Entry 5ING (X-ray diffraction, 2.45 A resolution); this record covers chains C and E of the 6 polymer chains in the assembly.

Chain C (and E):
Name: Putative carboxyl transferase
Organism: Streptomyces ambofaciens ATCC 23877
Notes: chain E of this document is another copy of the same molecule, construct and numbering; everything in this record applies to it too
UniProt: A0ACI9 (A0ACI9_STRAM); numbering as in UniProt (aligned over 2-532)
Sequence (570 residues; numbered -37 to 532; the number before each row is that of its first residue; numbers below 1 keep their minus sign (Mse-37 is residue -37)):
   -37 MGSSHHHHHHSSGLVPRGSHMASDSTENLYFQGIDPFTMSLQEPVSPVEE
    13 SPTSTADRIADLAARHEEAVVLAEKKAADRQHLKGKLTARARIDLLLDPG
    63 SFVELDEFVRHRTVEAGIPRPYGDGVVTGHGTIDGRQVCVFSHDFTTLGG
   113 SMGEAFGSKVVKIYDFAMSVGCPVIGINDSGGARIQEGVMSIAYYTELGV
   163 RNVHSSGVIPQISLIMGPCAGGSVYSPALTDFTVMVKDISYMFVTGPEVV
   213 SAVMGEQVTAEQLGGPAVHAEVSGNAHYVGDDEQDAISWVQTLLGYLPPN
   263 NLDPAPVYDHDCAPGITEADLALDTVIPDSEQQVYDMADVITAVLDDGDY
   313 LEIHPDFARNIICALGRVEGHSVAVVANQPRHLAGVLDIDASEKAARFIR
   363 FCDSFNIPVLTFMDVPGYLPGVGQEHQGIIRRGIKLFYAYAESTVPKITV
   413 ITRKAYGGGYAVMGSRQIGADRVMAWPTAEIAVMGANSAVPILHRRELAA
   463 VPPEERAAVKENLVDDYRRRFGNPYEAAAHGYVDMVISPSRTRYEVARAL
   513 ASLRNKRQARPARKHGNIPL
Unresolved in the structure: -37 to 13, 453-468 (chain E: -37 to 13, 77-78, 215-216, 452-473)
Differences from the reference sequence: initiating methionine (-37); expression tag (-36 to 1)
Modified / non-standard residues: Mse-37, Mse-17, Mse1 (selenomethionine); Mse114, Mse130, Mse152, Mse178, Mse197, Mse204, Mse216, Mse299, Mse375, Mse425, Mse436, Mse446, Mse497 (selenomethionine; parent Met)
From the paper describing this entry:
  - specificity-determining residues: Gly161 (proposed by the authors, not directly observed)

Interface between chain C and chain E:
Pairs across the interface (200; chain C residue first):
  Ala145(C) - Val445(E)  hydrophobic
  Ile147(C) - Val445(E)  hydrophobic
  Ile147(C) - Ala451(E)  hydrophobic
  Gly150(C) - Val445(E)
  Gly150(C) - Glu488(E)
  Val151(C) - Ile443(E)
  Val151(C) - Ala444(E)  hydrophobic
  Val151(C) - Glu488(E)  hydrogen bond (backbone-side chain)
  Val151(C) - Tyr494(E)  hydrophobic
  Mse152(C) - His492(E)
  Mse152(C) - Tyr494(E)
  Ser153(C) - Val445(E)
  Ile154(C) - Gly419(E)
  Ile154(C) - Tyr422(E)  hydrophobic
  Ile154(C) - Ala423(E)  hydrophobic
  Ala155(C) - Gln429(E)
  Ala155(C) - Tyr494(E)
  Thr158(C) - Phe399(E)
  Thr158(C) - Ala423(E)
  Thr158(C) - Gln429(E)
  Thr158(C) - Ile430(E)
  Glu159(C) - Gln429(E)
  Gly161(C) - Phe399(E)
  Val162(C) - Phe399(E)
  Val162(C) - Ala403(E)  hydrophobic
  Val162(C) - Gln429(E)
  Val162(C) - Ile430(E)  hydrophobic
  Val165(C) - Tyr400(E)  hydrophobic
  Val165(C) - Glu404(E)
  Val165(C) - Arg525(E)  hydrogen bond (backbone-side chain)
  His166(C) - Ala403(E)
  His166(C) - Pro523(E)
  His166(C) - Arg525(E)
  Ser168(C) - Tyr400(E)
  Ser168(C) - Arg525(E)  hydrogen bond (backbone-side chain)
  Ser168(C) - His527(E)
  Ser168(C) - Gly528(E)
  Ser168(C) - Asn529(E)  hydrogen bond (side chain-backbone)
  Gly169(C) - Arg525(E)
  Gly169(C) - His527(E)
  Val170(C) - Arg525(E)
  Val186(C) - Ile392(E)  hydrophobic
  Tyr187(C) - Tyr380(E)  hydrogen bond
  Tyr187(C) - Ile396(E)  hydrophobic
  Tyr187(C) - Gly420(E)
  Tyr187(C) - Val424(E)  hydrophobic
  Ala190(C) - Ile392(E)  hydrophobic
  Ala190(C) - Ile396(E)  hydrophobic
  Ala190(C) - Pro531(E)
  Leu191(C) - Ile396(E)  hydrophobic
  Leu191(C) - Phe399(E)  hydrophobic
  Leu191(C) - Tyr400(E)  hydrophobic
  Asp193(C) - Asn529(E)  hydrogen bond
  Mse204(C) - Ile392(E)  hydrophobic
  Phe205(C) - Glu387(E)
  Val206(C) - Glu387(E)  hydrogen bond (backbone-side chain)
  Val206(C) - Ile392(E)  hydrophobic
  Thr207(C) - Pro382(E)
  Thr207(C) - Glu387(E)
  Val212(C) - Gly383(E)
  Val215(C) - Pro382(E)  hydrophobic
  Mse216(C) - Leu381(E)  hydrophobic
  Mse216(C) - Pro382(E)
  Glu218(C) - Gly383(E)
  Glu218(C) - Val384(E)  hydrogen bond (side chain-backbone)
  Val220(C) - Val384(E)  hydrophobic
  Gln224(C) - His388(E)  hydrogen bond (backbone-side chain)
  Leu225(C) - Val384(E)  hydrophobic
  Leu225(C) - Glu387(E)
  Leu225(C) - His388(E)  hydrogen bond (backbone-side chain)
  Val230(C) - His388(E)
  Val234(C) - His388(E)
  Ser235(C) - Glu387(E)
  Ser235(C) - His388(E)
  Ser235(C) - Arg393(E)  hydrogen bond (backbone-side chain)
  Asn237(C) - Ile392(E)
  Asn237(C) - Arg393(E)
  Asn263(C) - Ala524(E)  hydrogen bond (side chain-backbone)
  Asn263(C) - Arg525(E)
  Glu355(C) - Arg393(E)  salt bridge
  Ala358(C) - Leu532(E)  hydrophobic
  Arg359(C) - Asn529(E)  hydrogen bond (side chain-backbone)
  Arg359(C) - Ile530(E)  hydrogen bond (side chain-backbone)
  Arg359(C) - Pro531(E)
  Arg359(C) - Leu532(E)
  Arg362(C) - His527(E)  hydrogen bond
  Arg362(C) - Gly528(E)  hydrogen bond (side chain-backbone)
  Arg362(C) - Ile530(E)
  Phe363(C) - Asn529(E)
  Asp365(C) - Lys526(E)  salt bridge
  Asp365(C) - His527(E)  salt bridge
  Ser366(C) - His527(E)  hydrogen bond (side chain-backbone)
  Ser366(C) - Gly528(E)
  Asn368(C) - Lys526(E)
  Tyr380(C) - Tyr187(E)  hydrogen bond
  Tyr380(C) - Val206(E)  hydrophobic
  Gly383(C) - Val212(E)
  Gly383(C) - Glu218(E)
  Val384(C) - Val212(E)
  Val384(C) - Glu218(E)  hydrogen bond (backbone-side chain)
  Val384(C) - Val220(E)  hydrophobic
  Val384(C) - Leu225(E)  hydrophobic
  Glu387(C) - Phe205(E)
  Glu387(C) - Val206(E)  hydrogen bond (side chain-backbone)
  Glu387(C) - Thr207(E)
  Glu387(C) - Leu225(E)
  Glu387(C) - Ser235(E)
  His388(C) - Gln224(E)  hydrogen bond (side chain-backbone)
  His388(C) - Leu225(E)
  His388(C) - Val230(E)
  His388(C) - Val234(E)
  His388(C) - Ser235(E)
  Ile391(C) - Val206(E)  hydrophobic
  Ile392(C) - Val186(E)  hydrophobic
  Ile392(C) - Ala190(E)  hydrophobic
  Ile392(C) - Val206(E)  hydrophobic
  Ile392(C) - Asn237(E)
  Arg393(C) - Ser235(E)  hydrogen bond (side chain-backbone)
  Arg393(C) - Asn237(E)
  Arg393(C) - Glu355(E)  salt bridge
  Arg394(C) - Arg394(E)
  Ile396(C) - Tyr187(E)  hydrophobic
  Ile396(C) - Ala190(E)  hydrophobic
  Ile396(C) - Leu191(E)  hydrophobic
  Lys397(C) - Lys397(E)
  Lys397(C) - Leu532(E)
  Phe399(C) - Thr158(E)
  Phe399(C) - Gly161(E)
  Phe399(C) - Val162(E)
  Phe399(C) - Tyr187(E)  hydrophobic
  Phe399(C) - Leu191(E)  hydrophobic
  Tyr400(C) - Val165(E)  hydrophobic
  Tyr400(C) - Ser168(E)
  Tyr400(C) - Leu191(E)  hydrophobic
  Ala403(C) - Val162(E)  hydrophobic
  Ala403(C) - His166(E)
  Glu404(C) - Val165(E)
  Glu404(C) - His527(E)  salt bridge
  Thr406(C) - Lys526(E)  hydrogen bond
  Val407(C) - Lys526(E)
  Gly419(C) - Ile154(E)
  Gly420(C) - Tyr187(E)
  Tyr422(C) - Ile154(E)  hydrophobic
  Ala423(C) - Ile154(E)  hydrophobic
  Ala423(C) - Thr158(E)
  Val424(C) - Tyr187(E)  hydrophobic
  Gln429(C) - Ala155(E)
  Gln429(C) - Thr158(E)
  Gln429(C) - Glu159(E)
  Gln429(C) - Val162(E)
  Ile430(C) - Thr158(E)
  Ile430(C) - Val162(E)  hydrophobic
  Ile443(C) - Val151(E)
  Ala444(C) - Val151(E)  hydrophobic
  Ala444(C) - Ile154(E)
  Val445(C) - Gly150(E)
  Val445(C) - Val151(E)
  Val445(C) - Ile154(E)  hydrophobic
  Mse446(C) - Ile147(E)  hydrophobic
  Glu488(C) - Gly150(E)
  Glu488(C) - Val151(E)
  His492(C) - Mse152(E)
  Tyr494(C) - Val151(E)  hydrophobic
  Tyr494(C) - Mse152(E)
  Tyr494(C) - Ala155(E)
  Arg522(C) - Lys526(E)
  Pro523(C) - His166(E)
  Ala524(C) - Asn263(E)  hydrogen bond (backbone-side chain)
  Arg525(C) - Val165(E)  hydrogen bond (side chain-backbone)
  Arg525(C) - His166(E)
  Arg525(C) - Ser168(E)  hydrogen bond (side chain-backbone)
  Arg525(C) - Gly169(E)
  Arg525(C) - Val170(E)
  Arg525(C) - Asn263(E)
  Lys526(C) - Asp365(E)  salt bridge
  Lys526(C) - Asn368(E)
  Lys526(C) - Thr406(E)  hydrogen bond
  Lys526(C) - Val407(E)
  His527(C) - Gly169(E)
  His527(C) - Arg362(E)  hydrogen bond
  His527(C) - Asp365(E)  salt bridge
  His527(C) - Ser366(E)  hydrogen bond (backbone-side chain)
  His527(C) - Glu404(E)  salt bridge
  Gly528(C) - Ser168(E)
  Gly528(C) - Arg362(E)  hydrogen bond (backbone-side chain)
  Gly528(C) - Ser366(E)
  Asn529(C) - Ser168(E)  hydrogen bond (backbone-side chain)
  Asn529(C) - Asp193(E)  hydrogen bond
  Asn529(C) - Arg359(E)  hydrogen bond (backbone-side chain)
  Asn529(C) - Arg362(E)
  Asn529(C) - Phe363(E)
  Ile530(C) - Arg359(E)  hydrogen bond (backbone-side chain)
  Ile530(C) - Arg362(E)
  Pro531(C) - Ala190(E)
  Pro531(C) - Arg359(E)
  Leu532(C) - Arg359(E)
  Leu532(C) - Arg362(E)
  Leu532(C) - Lys397(E)
  Leu532(C) - Ile530(E)  hydrophobic
  Leu532(C) - Leu532(E)  hydrophobic
Other interface residues (no listed pair), chain C (96 interface residues in all): Ser167, His231, Gly236, Phe319, Pro382, Gly390, Gly421, Ser427
Other interface residues (no listed pair), chain E (97 interface residues in all): Ala145, Glu149, Ser153, Mse204, Gly236, Phe319, Ala358, Gly390, Ile391, Gly421, Ser427, Mse446, Tyr479, Ala489, Arg522

Overview:
Chain C and chain E form an interface of 96 and 97 residues respectively, with 34 hydrogen bonds and 8 salt
bridges. Among the polar pairs are Glu355(C)-Arg393(E), Asp365(C)-Lys526(E) and Asp365(C)-His527(E). The paper
reports the specificity determinant Gly161(C).
Both chains are Putative carboxyl transferase (Streptomyces ambofaciens ATCC 23877). Entry 5ING (A
crotonyl-CoA reductase-carboxylase independent pathway for assembly of unusual alkylmalonyl-CoA polyketide
synthase extender unit) was determined by X-ray diffraction (same publication as 5INF and 5INI).
